Entry 6BP6 (X-ray diffraction, 2.17 A resolution); this record covers chains A and B.

Chain A (and B):
Protein: COMM domain-containing protein 9
From: Homo sapiens
Notes: chain B of this document is another copy of the same molecule, construct and numbering; everything in this record applies to it too
Reference sequence: Q9P000 (COMD9_HUMAN); residues 2-85 here correspond to UniProt positions 115-198 (UniProt number = residue number + 113)
Chain sequence (93 residues; numbered 1 to 93; the number before each row is that of its first residue):
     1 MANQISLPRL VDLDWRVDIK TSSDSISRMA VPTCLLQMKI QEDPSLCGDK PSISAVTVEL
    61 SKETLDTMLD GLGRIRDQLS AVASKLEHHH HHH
Disordered / not traced: 1-4, 44-50, 90-93 (chain B: 44-50, 90-93)
Construct notes: expression tag (1, 86-93)
Modified residues: Mse1 (selenomethionine); Mse29, Mse38, Mse68 (selenomethionine; parent Met)

Interface between chain A and chain B:
Pairs across the interface (74):
  Leu7(A) - Leu35(B)  hydrophobic
  Leu7(A) - Glu59(B)
  Pro8(A) - Thr57(B)
  Pro8(A) - Val58(B)
  Pro8(A) - Glu59(B)  hydrogen bond (backbone-backbone)
  Arg9(A) - Glu59(B)  salt bridge
  Arg9(A) - Ser61(B)
  Leu10(A) - Thr64(B)
  Leu10(A) - Mse68(B)
  Leu13(A) - Mse68(B)  hydrophobic
  Trp15(A) - Arg74(B)
  Trp15(A) - Ile75(B)  hydrophobic
  Val17(A) - Gln78(B)
  Val17(A) - Leu79(B)  hydrophobic
  Val17(A) - Val82(B)  hydrophobic
  Ile19(A) - Val82(B)  hydrophobic
  Lys20(A) - Asn3(B)  hydrogen bond
  Lys20(A) - Arg9(B)
  Thr21(A) - Ala2(B)
  Thr21(A) - Asn3(B)  hydrogen bond (backbone-backbone)
  Ser23(A) - Asn3(B)  hydrogen bond (side chain-backbone)
  Mse29(A) - Leu86(B)
  Mse29(A) - His89(B)
  Ala30(A) - Leu86(B)
  Pro32(A) - Val82(B)  hydrophobic
  Pro32(A) - Ala83(B)
  Pro32(A) - Leu86(B)
  Thr33(A) - Leu79(B)
  Cys34(A) - Ile75(B)  hydrophobic
  Cys34(A) - Leu79(B)
  Leu35(A) - Leu7(B)  hydrophobic
  Leu36(A) - Ile75(B)  hydrophobic
  Mse38(A) - Mse38(B)
  Ile40(A) - Val58(B)  hydrophobic
  Val56(A) - Ile40(B)  hydrophobic
  Val56(A) - Val56(B)  hydrophobic
  Thr57(A) - Leu7(B)
  Thr57(A) - Pro8(B)
  Val58(A) - Pro8(B)
  Val58(A) - Ile40(B)  hydrophobic
  Glu59(A) - Ser6(B)
  Glu59(A) - Leu7(B)  hydrogen bond (side chain-backbone)
  Glu59(A) - Pro8(B)  hydrogen bond (backbone-backbone)
  Glu59(A) - Arg9(B)  salt bridge
  Leu65(A) - Leu72(B)
  Leu65(A) - Ile75(B)  hydrophobic
  Leu65(A) - Arg76(B)
  Leu65(A) - Leu79(B)  hydrophobic
  Asp66(A) - Arg76(B)  salt bridge
  Mse68(A) - Leu10(B)  hydrophobic
  Mse68(A) - Leu72(B)  hydrophobic
  Leu69(A) - Leu72(B)  hydrophobic
  Leu69(A) - Arg76(B)
  Gly71(A) - Trp15(B)
  Leu72(A) - Leu65(B)
  Leu72(A) - Leu69(B)  hydrophobic
  Leu72(A) - Leu72(B)  hydrophobic
  Ile75(A) - Trp15(B)  hydrophobic
  Ile75(A) - Cys34(B)  hydrophobic
  Ile75(A) - Leu36(B)  hydrophobic
  Ile75(A) - Leu65(B)  hydrophobic
  Arg76(A) - Lys62(B)
  Arg76(A) - Leu65(B)
  Arg76(A) - Asp66(B)  salt bridge
  Gln78(A) - Trp15(B)  hydrogen bond
  Leu79(A) - Val17(B)  hydrophobic
  Leu79(A) - Pro32(B)  hydrophobic
  Leu79(A) - Thr33(B)
  Val82(A) - Pro32(B)  hydrophobic
  Ala83(A) - Pro32(B)
  Leu86(A) - Ile19(B)  hydrophobic
  Leu86(A) - Ala30(B)
  Leu86(A) - Val31(B)  hydrophobic
  Leu86(A) - Pro32(B)
Also at the interface, not in a pair above, chain A (44 interface residues in all): Ser22, Val31, Leu60, Lys62, Thr64, Gly73, Arg74
Also at the interface, not in a pair above, chain B (48 interface residues in all): Mse1, Gln4, Leu13, Lys20, Leu60, Gly71, Gly73, Glu87

In short:
44 residues of chain A face 48 of chain B across their interface, with 7 hydrogen bonds and 4 salt bridges.
Polar contacts include Arg9(A)-Glu59(B), Asp66(A)-Arg76(B) and Lys20(A)-Asn3(B).
Both chains are COMM domain-containing protein 9 (Homo sapiens). Entry 6BP6 (Crystal structure of Commd9 COMM
domain) was determined by X-ray diffraction, deposited together with 4OE9 and 4NKN.
